Entry 9IUL (electron microscopy, 3.30 A resolution); this record covers chain A.

Chain A:
Protein: Pleiotropic ABC efflux transporter of multiple drugs CDR1
Organism: Candida albicans SC5314
UniProt: Q5ANA3 (CDR1_CANAL); residues 1-1501 here = UniProt positions 1-1501
Sequence (1501 residues; numbered 1 to 1501; the number before each row is that of its first residue):
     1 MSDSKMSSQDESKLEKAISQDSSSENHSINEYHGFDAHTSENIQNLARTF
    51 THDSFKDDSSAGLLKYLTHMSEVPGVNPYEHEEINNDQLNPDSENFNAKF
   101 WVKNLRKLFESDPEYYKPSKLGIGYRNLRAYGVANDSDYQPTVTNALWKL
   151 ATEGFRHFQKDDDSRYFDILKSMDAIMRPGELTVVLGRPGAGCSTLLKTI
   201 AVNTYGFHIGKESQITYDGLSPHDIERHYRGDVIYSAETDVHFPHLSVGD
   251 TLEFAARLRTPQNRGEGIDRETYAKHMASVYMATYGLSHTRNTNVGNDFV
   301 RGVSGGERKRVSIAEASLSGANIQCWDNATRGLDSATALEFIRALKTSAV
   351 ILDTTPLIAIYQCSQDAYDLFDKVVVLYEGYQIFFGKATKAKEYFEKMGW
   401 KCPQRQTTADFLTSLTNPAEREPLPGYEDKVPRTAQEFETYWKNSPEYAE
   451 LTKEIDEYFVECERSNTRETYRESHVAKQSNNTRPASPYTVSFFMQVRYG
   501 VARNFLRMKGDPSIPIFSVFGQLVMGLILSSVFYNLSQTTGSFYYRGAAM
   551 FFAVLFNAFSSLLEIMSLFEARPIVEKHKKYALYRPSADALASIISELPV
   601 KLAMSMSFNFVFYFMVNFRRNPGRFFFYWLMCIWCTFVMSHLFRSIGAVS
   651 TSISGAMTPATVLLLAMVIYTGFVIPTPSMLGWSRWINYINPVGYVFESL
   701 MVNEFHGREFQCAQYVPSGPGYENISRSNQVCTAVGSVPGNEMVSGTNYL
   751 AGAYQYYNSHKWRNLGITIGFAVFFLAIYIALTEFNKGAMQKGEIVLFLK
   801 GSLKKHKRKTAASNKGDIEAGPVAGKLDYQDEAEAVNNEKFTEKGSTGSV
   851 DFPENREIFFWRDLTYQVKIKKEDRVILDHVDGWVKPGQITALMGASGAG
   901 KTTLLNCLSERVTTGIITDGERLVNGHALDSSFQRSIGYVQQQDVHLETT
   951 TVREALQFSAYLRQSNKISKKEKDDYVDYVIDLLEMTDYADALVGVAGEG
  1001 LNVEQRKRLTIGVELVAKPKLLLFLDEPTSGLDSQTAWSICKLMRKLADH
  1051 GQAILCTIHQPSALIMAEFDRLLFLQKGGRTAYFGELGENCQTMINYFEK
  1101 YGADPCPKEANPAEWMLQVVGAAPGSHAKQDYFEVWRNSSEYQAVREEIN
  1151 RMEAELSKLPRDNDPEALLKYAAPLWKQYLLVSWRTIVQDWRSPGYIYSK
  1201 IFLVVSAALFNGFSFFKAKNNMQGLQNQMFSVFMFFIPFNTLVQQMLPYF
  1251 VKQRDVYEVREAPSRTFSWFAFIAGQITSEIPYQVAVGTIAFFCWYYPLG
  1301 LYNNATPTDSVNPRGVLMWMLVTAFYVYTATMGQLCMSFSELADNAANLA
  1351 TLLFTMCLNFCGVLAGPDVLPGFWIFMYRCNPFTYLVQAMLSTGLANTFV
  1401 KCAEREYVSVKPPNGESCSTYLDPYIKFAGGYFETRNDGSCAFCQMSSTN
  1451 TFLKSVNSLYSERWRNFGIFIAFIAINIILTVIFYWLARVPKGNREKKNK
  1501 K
Unresolved in the structure: 1-30, 57-85, 134-140, 160-164, 466-484, 789-854, 1492-1501
Cystine bridges: Cys-712/Cys-732, Cys-1402/Cys-1444, Cys-1418/Cys-1441
Small-molecule neighbours:
  - Pip2(20:4/18:0) (A1L26): Leu-602, Gly-623, Arg-624, Phe-626, Phe-627, Trp-629, Leu-630, Ile-633, Trp-634, Phe-637, His-706, Asn-758, Lys-761, Trp-762
  - elazor (TPF; 2-(2,4-difluorophenyl)-1,3-di(1H-1,2,4-triazol-1-yl)propan-2-ol): Leu-529, Phe-552, Leu-555, Phe-556, Phe-559, Val-668, Phe-1233, Met-1234, Ile-1237, Asn-1240, Thr-1351, Phe-1354, Thr-1355, Leu-1358, Asn-1359
Curated features (UniProtKB/Swiss-Prot):
  - binding site (ATP): Gly-895 to Thr-902
From the paper describing this entry:
  - binding site for elazor: Leu-529, Phe-552, Leu-555, Phe-556, Phe-559, Val-668, Phe-1233, Met-1234, Ile-1237, Asn-1240, Thr-1351, Phe-1354, Thr-1355, Leu-1358, Asn-1359
  - mutagenesis - L529A, F551A, F552A, L555A, F559A, V668A, F1233A, M1234A/I1237A, N1240A/T1351A, N1240A/T1355A, F1354A, L1358A, N1359A: decreased growth in response to elazor
  - mutagenesis - M525A, F556A, R624A/H706A/N758A/K761A, L665A, M1234A, I1237A, N1240A, T1351A, T1355A: unchanged growth in response to elazor
  - mutagenesis - N1240A/T1351A: decreased expression
  - mutagenesis - N1240A/T1355A: decreased catalytic activity
  - mutagenesis - L529A, N1359A: unchanged catalytic activity
  - mutagenesis - L529A, F551A, F552A, L555A, F559A, V668A, F1233A, M1234A/I1237A, N1240A/T1351A, N1240A/T1355A, F1354A, L1358A, N1359A: decreased growth in response to fluconazole
  - mutagenesis - M525A, F556A, L665A, M1234A, I1237A, N1240A, T1351A, T1355A: unchanged growth in response to fluconazole
  - mutagenesis - F551A, F552A, L555A, F559A, V668A, F1233A, M1234A/I1237A, F1354A, L1358A: decreased catalytic activity on ATP
  - mutagenesis - R624A/H706A/N758A/K761A: unchanged growth in response to fluconazole resistance

Summary:
Bound to chain A: Pip2(20:4/18:0) and elazor. Curated annotation (UniProt) lists 8 ATP-binding residues. The
paper reports a binding site for elazor at Leu-529, Phe-552 and Leu-555 among others; L529A, F551A and F552A,
among others, reduce growth in response to elazor; 22 substitutions were tested in all.
Chain A is Pleiotropic ABC efflux transporter of multiple drugs CDR1 (Candida albicans SC5314); the structure,
The structure of Candida albicans Cdr1 in fluconazole-bound state, was determined by electron microscopy (same
publication as 9IUK and 9IUM).
